2IUR - chains A and B of the 4 polymer chains in the assembly; structure by X-ray diffraction, 1.30 A resolution.

# Chain A (and B)
Name: Aromatic amine dehydrogenase alpha subunit
Organism: Alcaligenes faecalis
Notes: EC 1.4.99.4; chain B of this document is another copy of the same molecule, construct and numbering; everything in this record applies to it too
Chain sequence (361 residues; row label = number of the first residue in the row):
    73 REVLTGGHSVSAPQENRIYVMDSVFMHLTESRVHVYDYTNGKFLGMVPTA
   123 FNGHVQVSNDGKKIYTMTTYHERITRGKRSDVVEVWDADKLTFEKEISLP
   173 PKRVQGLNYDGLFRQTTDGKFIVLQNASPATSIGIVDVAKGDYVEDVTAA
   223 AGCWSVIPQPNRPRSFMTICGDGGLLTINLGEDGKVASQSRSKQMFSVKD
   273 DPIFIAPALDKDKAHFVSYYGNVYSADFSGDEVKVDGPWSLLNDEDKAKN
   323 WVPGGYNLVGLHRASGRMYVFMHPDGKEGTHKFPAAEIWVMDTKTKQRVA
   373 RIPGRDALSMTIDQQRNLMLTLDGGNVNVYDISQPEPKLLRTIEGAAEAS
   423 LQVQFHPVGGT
Not modelled in the structure: 433 (chain B: fully traced)
Cystine bridges: Cys225-Cys242

# Chain A / chain B interface
Pairs across the interface (32):
  Val96(A) - His99(B)
  Met98(A) - Glu102(B)
  His99(A) - Val96(B)
  His99(A) - Glu102(B)  salt bridge
  His99(A) - Arg104(B)
  His99(A) - Glu420(B)  salt bridge
  Leu100(A) - Glu102(B)  hydrogen bond (backbone-side chain)
  Thr101(A) - Glu102(B)  hydrogen bond
  Glu102(A) - Met98(B)
  Glu102(A) - His99(B)  salt bridge
  Glu102(A) - Leu100(B)  hydrogen bond (side chain-backbone)
  Glu102(A) - Thr101(B)  hydrogen bond
  Arg104(A) - His99(B)
  Pro120(A) - Thr147(B)
  Ala122(A) - Ile146(B)  hydrophobic
  Tyr142(A) - Arg145(B)
  Tyr142(A) - Ile146(B)  hydrophobic
  Arg145(A) - Tyr142(B)
  Arg145(A) - Ser152(B)
  Arg145(A) - Glu168(B)  salt bridge
  Ile146(A) - Ala122(B)  hydrophobic
  Ile146(A) - Tyr142(B)  hydrophobic
  Thr147(A) - Pro120(B)
  Arg148(A) - Glu156(B)  salt bridge
  Arg148(A) - Phe165(B)
  Arg148(A) - Glu168(B)  salt bridge
  Ser152(A) - Arg145(B)
  Glu156(A) - Arg148(B)  salt bridge
  Phe165(A) - Arg148(B)
  Glu168(A) - Arg145(B)  salt bridge
  Glu168(A) - Arg148(B)  salt bridge
  Glu420(A) - His99(B)  salt bridge

# Summary
Chain A and chain B each contribute 19 residues to their interface, with 4 hydrogen bonds and 10 salt bridges.
Polar pairs include His99(A)-Glu102(B), His99(A)-Glu420(B) and Arg145(A)-Glu168(B).
Both chains are Aromatic amine dehydrogenase alpha subunit (Alcaligenes faecalis). Entry 2IUR (Crystal
structure of N-quinol form of aromatic amine dehydrogenase (aadh) from alcaligenes faecalis, form A cocrystal)
was determined by X-ray diffraction (same publication as 2HXC, 2IUP, 2IUQ and 2IUV).
